4DT8 - chain A; structure by X-ray diffraction, 2.15 A resolution.

Chain A:
Molecule: APH(2'')-Id
From: Enterococcus casseliflavus
UniProt: O68183 (O68183_ENTCA); residues 1-301 here = UniProt positions 1-301
Sequence (309 residues; numbered 1 to 309; the number before each row is that of its first residue):
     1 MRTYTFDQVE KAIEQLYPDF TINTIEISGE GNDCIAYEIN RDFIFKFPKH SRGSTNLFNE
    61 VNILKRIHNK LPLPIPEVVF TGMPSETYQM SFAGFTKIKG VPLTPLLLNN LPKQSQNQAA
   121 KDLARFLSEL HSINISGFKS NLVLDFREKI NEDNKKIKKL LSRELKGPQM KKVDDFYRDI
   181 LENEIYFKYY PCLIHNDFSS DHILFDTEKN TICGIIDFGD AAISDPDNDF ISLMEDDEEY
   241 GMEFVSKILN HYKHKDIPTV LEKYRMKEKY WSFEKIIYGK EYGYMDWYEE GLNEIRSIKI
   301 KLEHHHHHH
Unresolved in the structure: 302-309
Construct notes: expression tag (302-309)
Ligand contacts: adenosine (ADN): Ser28, Gly29, Glu30, Gly31, Ala36, Ile44, Lys46, Pro76, Phe95, Thr96, Lys97, Ile98, Asp201, His202, Leu204, Ile216, Asp217
What the authors report for this chain:
  - binding site for adenosine: Ser28 to Gly31, Ile44 to Lys46, Phe95, Thr96, Ile98, Ile216, Asp217
  - specificity-determining residues: Phe95
  - mutagenesis - F95Y: increased binding to GTP
  - mutagenesis - F95Y: decreased binding to ATP
  - mutagenesis - F95M, F95Y: decreased catalytic activity
  - mutagenesis - F95M: unchanged binding to ATP
  - mutagenesis - F95M: unchanged binding to GTP

Overview:
Ligands of chain A: adenosine. From the paper: a binding site for adenosine at Ser28, Ile44 and Phe95 among
others; F95M and F95Y reduce catalytic activity.
Chain A is APH(2'')-Id (Enterococcus casseliflavus); the structure, Crystal Structure of
Aminoglycoside-2''-Phosphotransferase Type IVa in Complex with Adenosine, was determined by X-ray diffraction
together with 4DT9, 4DTA and 4DTB from the same study.
